7SY3 - chains B and E of the 4 polymer chains in the assembly; structure by electron microscopy, 2.95 A resolution.

[Chain B]
Name: Spike glycoprotein
Source organism: Severe acute respiratory syndrome coronavirus 2
UniProt: P0DTC2 (SPIKE_SARS2); residues 1-1208 here = UniProt positions 1-1208
Sequence (1288 residues; row label = number of the first residue in the row):
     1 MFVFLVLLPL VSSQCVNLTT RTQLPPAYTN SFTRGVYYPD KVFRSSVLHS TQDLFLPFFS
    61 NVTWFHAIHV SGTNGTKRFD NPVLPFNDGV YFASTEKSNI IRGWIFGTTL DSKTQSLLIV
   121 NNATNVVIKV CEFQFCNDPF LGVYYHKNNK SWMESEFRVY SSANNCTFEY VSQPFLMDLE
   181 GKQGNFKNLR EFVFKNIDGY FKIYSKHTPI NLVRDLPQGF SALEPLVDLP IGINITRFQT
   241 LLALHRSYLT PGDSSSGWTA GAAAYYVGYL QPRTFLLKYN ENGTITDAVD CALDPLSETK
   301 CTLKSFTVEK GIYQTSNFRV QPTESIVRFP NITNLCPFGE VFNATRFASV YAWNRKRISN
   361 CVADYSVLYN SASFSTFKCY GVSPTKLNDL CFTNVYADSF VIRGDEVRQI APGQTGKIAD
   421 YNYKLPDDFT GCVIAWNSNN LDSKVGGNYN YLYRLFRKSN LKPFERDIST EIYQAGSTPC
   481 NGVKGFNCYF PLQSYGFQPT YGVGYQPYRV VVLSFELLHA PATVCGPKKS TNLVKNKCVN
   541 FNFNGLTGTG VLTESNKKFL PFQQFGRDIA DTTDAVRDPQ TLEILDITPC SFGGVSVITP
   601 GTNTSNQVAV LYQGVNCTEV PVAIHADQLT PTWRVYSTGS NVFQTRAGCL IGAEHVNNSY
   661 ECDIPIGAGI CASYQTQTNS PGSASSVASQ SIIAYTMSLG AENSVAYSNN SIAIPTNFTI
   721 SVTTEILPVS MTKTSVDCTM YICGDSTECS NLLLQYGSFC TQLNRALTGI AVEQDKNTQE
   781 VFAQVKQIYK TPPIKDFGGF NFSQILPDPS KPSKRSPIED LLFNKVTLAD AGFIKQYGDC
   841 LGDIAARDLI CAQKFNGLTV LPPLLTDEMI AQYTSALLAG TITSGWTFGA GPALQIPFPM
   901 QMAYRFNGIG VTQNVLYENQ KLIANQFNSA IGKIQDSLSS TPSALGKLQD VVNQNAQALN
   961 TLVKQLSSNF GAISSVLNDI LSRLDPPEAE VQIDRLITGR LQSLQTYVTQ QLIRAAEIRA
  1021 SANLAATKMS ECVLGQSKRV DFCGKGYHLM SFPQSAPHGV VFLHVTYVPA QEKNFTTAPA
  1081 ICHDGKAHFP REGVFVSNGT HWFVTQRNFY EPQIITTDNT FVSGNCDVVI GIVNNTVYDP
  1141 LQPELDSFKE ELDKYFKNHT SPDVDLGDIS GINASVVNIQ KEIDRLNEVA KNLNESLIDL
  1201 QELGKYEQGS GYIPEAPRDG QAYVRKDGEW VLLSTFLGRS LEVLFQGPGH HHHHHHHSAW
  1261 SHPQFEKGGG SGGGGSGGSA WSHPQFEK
Unresolved in the structure: 1-13, 70-76, 146-152, 177-184, 248-256, 621-640, 676-690, 828-855, 1148-1288
Construct notes: engineered mutation K484 (Glu in P0DTC2), Y501 (Asn in P0DTC2), G614 (Asp in P0DTC2); conflict G682 (Arg in P0DTC2), S683 (Arg in P0DTC2), S685 (Arg in P0DTC2), P817 (Phe in P0DTC2), P892 (Ala in P0DTC2), P899 (Ala in P0DTC2), P942 (Ala in P0DTC2), P986 (Lys in P0DTC2), P987 (Val in P0DTC2); expression tag (1209-1288)
Swiss-Prot annotation at these positions:
  - region: N280 to C301 (Putative superantigen), R403 to D405 (Integrin-binding motif), N448 to F456 (Immunodominant HLA epitope recognized by the CD8+), P681, A684 (Putative superantigen), S816 to Y837 (Fusion peptide 1), K835 to F855 (Fusion peptide 2), D1163 to E1202 (Heptad repeat 2)
  - site: R815, S816 (Cleavage)
  - glycosylation: N17 (N-linked (GlcNAc...) (complex) asparagine), N61 (N-linked (GlcNAc...) (hybrid) asparagine), N74 (N-linked (GlcNAc...) (complex) asparagine), N122 (N-linked (GlcNAc...) (hybrid) asparagine), N149 (N-linked (GlcNAc...) (complex) asparagine), N165 (N-linked (GlcNAc...) (complex) asparagine), N234 (N-linked (GlcNAc...) (high mannose) asparagine), N282 (N-linked (GlcNAc...) (complex) asparagine), T323 (O-linked (GalNAc) threonine), S325 (O-linked (HexNAc...) serine), N331 (N-linked (GlcNAc...) (complex) asparagine), N343 (N-linked (GlcNAc...) (complex) asparagine), N603 (N-linked (GlcNAc...) (hybrid) asparagine), N616 (N-linked (GlcNAc...) (complex) asparagine), N657 (N-linked (GlcNAc...) (complex) asparagine), T676 (O-linked (GlcNAc...) threonine), T678 (O-linked (GlcNAc...) threonine), N709 (N-linked (GlcNAc...) (high mannose) asparagine), N717 (N-linked (GlcNAc...) (hybrid) asparagine), N801 (N-linked (GlcNAc...) (hybrid) asparagine) and 6 more in UniProt
  - natural variant: L5 (L5F: In strain: Iota/B.1.526), S13 (S13I: In strain: Epsilon/B.1.427/B.1.429), L18 (L18F: In strain: Beta/B.1.351, Gamma/P.1 and 1 more), T19 (T19I: In strain: Omicron/BQ.1.1, Omicron/XBB.1.5 and 1 more; T19R: In strain: Delta/B.1.617.2, Omicron/BA.2 and 4 more), T20 (T20N: In strain: Gamma/P.1), L24 to A27 (sequence variant, change not given here; In strain: Omicron/BA.2, Omicron/BA.2.12.1 and 6 more), P26 (P26S: In strain: Gamma/P.1), Q52 (Q52H: In strain: Omicron/EG.5.1), A67 (A67V: In strain: Eta/B.1.525, Omicron/BA.1), H69 to V70 (deletion: In strain: Alpha/B.1.1.7, Eta/B.1.525 and 5 more), G75 (G75V: In strain: Lambda/C.37), T76 (T76I: In strain: Lambda/C.37), 82 further natural variant entries in UniProt
  - mutagenesis: H69 to V70 (Increased incorporation of cleaved spike into virions), N121 (N121Q: Partial loss of biliverdin affinity), R190 (R190K: Partial loss of biliverdin affinity), N234 (N234Q: Increased resistance to neutralizing antibodies), N331 (N331Q: Reduced viral infectivity), N343 (N343Q: Reduced viral infectivity), L452 (L452R: Increased resistance to neutralizing antibodies. Decreases HLA binding to NF9 epitope. Increased binding affinity to human ACE2), Y453 (Y453F: Decreased HLA binding to NF9 epitope. Increased binding affinity to human ACE2), A475 (A475V: Increased resistance to neutralizing antibodies), V483 (V483A: Increased resistance to neutralizing antibodies), F490 (F490L: Increased resistance to neutralizing antibodies and human covalescent sera neutralization), Q493 (Q493N: Reduced host ACE2-binding affinity in vitro; Q493Y: Reduced host ACE2-binding affinity in vitro), 9 further mutagenesis entries in UniProt
Cystine bridges: C15-C136, C131-C166, C291-C301, C336-C361, C379-C432, C391-C525, C480-C488, C538-C590, C617-C649, C662-C671, C738-C760, C743-C749, C1032-C1043, C1082-C1126
Covalently attached groups: N-acetylglucosamine (NAG) linked to N17, N61, N122, N165, N234, N282, N331, N343, N709, N717, N801, N1074, N1098, N1134
From the paper describing this entry:
  - mutagenesis - L452R: increased binding to Processed angiotensin-converting enzyme 2 (chain E)
  - mutagenesis - L452R: decreased binding to S2M11
  - mutagenesis - K417N: abolished binding to ab1

[Chain E]
Name: Processed angiotensin-converting enzyme 2
Source organism: Homo sapiens
UniProt: Q9BYF1 (ACE2_HUMAN); numbering as in UniProt (aligned over 18-615)
Sequence (606 residues; each row starts with the number of its first residue):
    18 QSTIEEQAKT FLDKFNHEAE DLFYQSSLAS WNYNTNITEE NVQNMNNAGD KWSAFLKEQS
    78 TLAQMYPLQE IQNLTVKLQL QALQQNGSSV LSEDKSKRLN TILNTMSTIY STGKVCNPDN
   138 PQECLLLEPG LNEIMANSLD YNERLWAWES WRSEVGKQLR PLYEEYVVLK NEMARANHYE
   198 DYGDYWRGDY EVNGVDGYDY SRGQLIEDVE HTFEEIKPLY EHLHAYVRAK LMNAYPSYIS
   258 PIGCLPAHLL GDMWGRFWTN LYSLTVPFGQ KPNIDVTDAM VDQAWDAQRI FKEAEKFFVS
   318 VGLPNMTQGF WENSMLTDPG NVQKAVCHPT AWDLGKGDFR ILMCTKVTMD DFLTAHHEMG
   378 HIQYDMAYAA QPFLLRNGAN EGFHEAVGEI MSLSAATPKH LKSIGLLSPD FQEDNETEIN
   438 FLLKQALTIV GTLPFTYMLE KWRWMVFKGE IPKDQWMKKW WEMKREIVGV VEPVPHDETY
   498 CDPASLFHVS NDYSFIRYYT RTLYQFQFQE ALCQAAKHEG PLHKCDISNS TEAGQKLFNM
   558 LRLGKSEPWT LALENVVGAK NMNVRPLLNY FEPLFTWLKD QNKNSFVGWS TDWSPYADHH
   618 HHHHHH
Unresolved in the structure: 18, 615-623
Construct notes: expression tag (616-623)
Swiss-Prot annotation at these positions:
  - region (Interaction with SARS-CoV spike glycoprotein): D30 to Y41, M82 to P84, K353 to R357
  - active site: E375 (Proton acceptor), H505 (Proton donor)
  - binding site (chloride): R169, W477, K481
  - binding site (substrate): R273, H345, P346, Y515
  - binding site (Zn(2+)): H374, H378, E402
  - glycosylation (N-linked (GlcNAc...) asparagine): N53, N90, N103, N322, N432, N546
  - mutagenesis: S19 (S19P: Increases slightly the interaction with RBD domain of SARS-CoV-2 spike protein), Q24 to K26 (Slightly inhibits interaction with SARS-CoV spike glycoprotein), Q24 (Q24T: Increases slightly the interaction with RBD domain of SARS-CoV-2 spike protein), A25 (A25V: Increases slightly the interaction with RBD domain of SARS-CoV-2 spike protein), T27 (T27Y: Increases slightly the interaction with RBD domain of SARS-CoV-2 spike protein. In sACE2.v2.2; increases interaction with RBD domain of SARS-CoV-2 spike protein ...), L29 (L29F: Increases slightly the interaction with RBD domain of SARS-CoV-2 spike protein), K31 (K31D: Abolishes interaction with SARS-CoV spike glycoprotein; K31Y: Increases slightly the interaction with RBD domain of SARS-CoV-2 spike protein), N33 (N33D: Increases slightly the interaction with RBD domain of SARS-CoV-2 spike protein), H34 (H34A: Increases slightly the interaction with RBD domain of SARS-CoV-2 spike protein), E37 (E37A: No effect on interaction with SARS-CoV spike glycoprotein), D38 (D38A: No effect on interaction with SARS-CoV spike glycoprotein), L39 (L39R: Increases slightly the interaction with RBD domain of SARS-CoV-2 spike protein), 48 further mutagenesis entries in UniProt
Cystine bridges: C133-C141, C530-C542
Covalently attached groups: N-acetylglucosamine (NAG) linked to N53, N90, N103, N322, N432, N546

[Interface between chain B and chain E]
Residue-residue contacts (37):
  K417(B) - D30(E)  salt bridge
  Y449(B) - D38(E)  hydrogen bond
  Y449(B) - Q42(E)
  Y453(B) - H34(E)  hydrogen bond
  L455(B) - H34(E)
  F456(B) - T27(E)
  A475(B) - S19(E)  hydrogen bond (backbone-backbone)
  A475(B) - Q24(E)
  A475(B) - T27(E)
  G476(B) - Q24(E)
  F486(B) - M82(E)  hydrophobic
  F486(B) - Y83(E)
  N487(B) - Q24(E)  hydrogen bond
  N487(B) - Y83(E)  hydrogen bond
  Y489(B) - Q24(E)  hydrogen bond (side chain-backbone)
  Y489(B) - T27(E)
  Y489(B) - F28(E)
  Y489(B) - K31(E)
  Y489(B) - Y83(E)  hydrogen bond
  Q493(B) - H34(E)
  Q493(B) - E35(E)
  G496(B) - D38(E)
  Q498(B) - Y41(E)
  Q498(B) - Q42(E)
  Q498(B) - L45(E)
  T500(B) - Y41(E)  hydrogen bond
  T500(B) - N330(E)
  T500(B) - D355(E)
  T500(B) - R357(E)
  Y501(B) - D38(E)
  Y501(B) - Y41(E)
  Y501(B) - K353(E)
  G502(B) - K353(E)  hydrogen bond (backbone-backbone)
  G502(B) - G354(E)
  Y505(B) - E37(E)  hydrogen bond
  Y505(B) - K353(E)
  Y505(B) - R393(E)
Interface residues without a listed pair, chain B (18 interface residues in all): S477
Interface residues without a listed pair, chain E (22 interface residues in all): L79
Interface features reported in the paper:
  - pairs named by the authors: K417(B)-D30(E)

[In short]
Chain B and chain E form an interface of 18 and 22 residues respectively; the contacts include 10 hydrogen
bonds and 1 salt bridge. Polar contacts include K417(B)-D30(E), Y449(B)-D38(E) and Y453(B)-H34(E). The paper
describes a contact between K417(B) and D30(E). From the paper: L452R of chain B increases binding to
Processed angiotensin-converting enzyme 2 (chain E); L452R of chain B reduces binding to S2M11.
Here chain B is Spike glycoprotein (Severe acute respiratory syndrome coronavirus 2) and chain E is Processed
angiotensin-converting enzyme 2 (Homo sapiens). Entry 7SY3 (Cryo-EM structure of the SARS-CoV-2
D614G,N501Y,E484K mutant spike protein ectodomain bound to human ACE2 ectodomain (global ...) was determined
by electron microscopy (same publication as 7SXX, 7SXY, 7SXZ, 7SY0, 7SY1, 7SY2 and 5 further entries).
